Entry 4Y80 (X-ray diffraction, 2.50 A resolution); this record covers chains H and Z of the 34 polymer chains in the assembly.

# Chain H
Name: Proteasome subunit beta type-2
Organism: Saccharomyces cerevisiae S288c
Notes: EC 3.4.25.1
Reference sequence: P25043 (PSB2_YEAST); residues 1-232 here correspond to UniProt positions 30-261 (UniProt number = residue number + 29)
Chain sequence (232 residues; numbered 1 to 232; the number before each row is that of its first residue):
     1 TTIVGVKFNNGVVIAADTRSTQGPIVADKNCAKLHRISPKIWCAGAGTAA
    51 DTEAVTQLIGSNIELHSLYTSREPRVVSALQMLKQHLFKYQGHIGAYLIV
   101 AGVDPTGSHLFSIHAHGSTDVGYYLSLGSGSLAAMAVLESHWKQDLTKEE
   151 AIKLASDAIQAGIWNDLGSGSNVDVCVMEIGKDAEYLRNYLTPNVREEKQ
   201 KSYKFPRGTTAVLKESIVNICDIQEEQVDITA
Disordered / not traced: 223-232
UniProt features mapped onto this chain:
  - active site: Thr-1 (Nucleophile)

# Chain Z
Name: Proteasome subunit beta type-6
Organism: Saccharomyces cerevisiae S288c
Notes: EC 3.4.25.1
Reference sequence: P23724 (PSB6_YEAST); residues 1-222 here correspond to UniProt positions 20-241 (UniProt number = residue number + 19)
Chain sequence (222 residues; numbered 1 to 222; the number before each row is that of its first residue):
     1 QFNPYGDNGGTILGIAGEDFAVLAGDTRNITDYSINSRYEPKVFDCGDNI
    51 VMSANGFAADGDALVKRFKNSVKWYHFDHNDKKLSINSAARNIQHLLYGK
   101 RFFPYYVHTIIAGLDEDGKGAVYSFDPVGSYEREQCRAGGAAASLIMPFL
   151 DNQVNFKNQYEPGTNGKVKKPLKYLSVEEVIKLVRDSFTSATERHIQVGD
   201 GLEILIVTKDGVRKEFYELKRD
Bound ions: Mg2+: Thr-192, His-195, Val-198

# Chain H / chain Z interface
Contacting residue pairs - 56 pairs, chain H then chain Z:
  Arg-19(H) / Ile-196(Z)
  Arg-19(H) / Asp-222(Z)  salt bridge
  Pro-24(H) / Arg-194(Z)
  Pro-24(H) / His-195(Z)
  Pro-24(H) / Ile-196(Z)  hydrogen bond (backbone-backbone)
  Ile-25(H) / Arg-194(Z)
  Ile-25(H) / His-195(Z)
  Val-26(H) / Glu-193(Z)
  Val-26(H) / Arg-194(Z)  hydrogen bond (backbone-backbone)
  Val-26(H) / Ile-196(Z)  hydrophobic
  Ala-27(H) / Arg-194(Z)  hydrogen bond (backbone-side chain)
  Lys-29(H) / Glu-193(Z)  salt bridge
  Lys-29(H) / Arg-194(Z)
  Ile-163(H) / Asp-222(Z)
  Trp-164(H) / Ile-35(Z)
  Trp-164(H) / Arg-38(Z)  hydrogen bond (backbone-side chain)
  Trp-164(H) / Arg-221(Z)
  Trp-164(H) / Asp-222(Z)
  Asn-165(H) / Tyr-33(Z)
  Asn-165(H) / Arg-38(Z)
  Asp-166(H) / Tyr-33(Z)
  Leu-167(H) / Arg-28(Z)
  Leu-167(H) / Ile-30(Z)  hydrophobic
  Leu-167(H) / Asp-32(Z)
  Leu-167(H) / Tyr-33(Z)  hydrogen bond (backbone-backbone)
  Leu-167(H) / Ile-35(Z)  hydrophobic
  Leu-167(H) / Ile-196(Z)
  Gly-168(H) / Tyr-33(Z)
  Ser-169(H) / Asp-222(Z)
  Gly-170(H) / Asp-222(Z)
  Ser-171(H) / Asp-222(Z)  hydrogen bond (backbone-side chain)
  Asn-194(H) / Lys-220(Z)  hydrogen bond (backbone-side chain)
  Asn-194(H) / Asp-222(Z)
  Arg-196(H) / Thr-189(Z)  hydrogen bond
  Arg-196(H) / Ser-190(Z)  hydrogen bond
  Arg-196(H) / Glu-193(Z)
  Glu-197(H) / Arg-185(Z)  salt bridge
  Lys-199(H) / Asp-186(Z)
  Gln-200(H) / Lys-182(Z)
  Gln-200(H) / Arg-185(Z)  hydrogen bond
  Gln-200(H) / Asp-186(Z)  hydrogen bond (backbone-side chain)
  Lys-201(H) / Glu-179(Z)
  Lys-201(H) / Asp-186(Z)
  Tyr-203(H) / Phe-149(Z)
  Tyr-203(H) / Gln-153(Z)
  Tyr-203(H) / Leu-183(Z)
  Tyr-203(H) / Asp-186(Z)  hydrogen bond
  Phe-205(H) / Asn-152(Z)
  Phe-205(H) / Gln-153(Z)
  Phe-205(H) / Gln-159(Z)
  Arg-207(H) / Pro-162(Z)
  Gly-208(H) / Pro-162(Z)
  Thr-209(H) / Gln-159(Z)
  Thr-209(H) / Tyr-160(Z)  hydrogen bond (backbone-backbone)
  Ala-211(H) / Tyr-160(Z)  hydrophobic
  Ala-211(H) / Gly-166(Z)
Interface residues without a listed pair, chain H (33 interface residues in all): Thr-21, Gly-23, Asp-28, Ser-129, Val-195, Pro-206
Interface residues without a listed pair, chain Z (32 interface residues in all): Ser-34, Leu-145, Asn-158, Glu-161, Glu-218

# Overview
33 residues of chain H face 32 of chain Z across their interface, with 13 hydrogen bonds and 3 salt bridges.
Polar pairs include Arg-19(H)/Asp-222(Z), Lys-29(H)/Glu-193(Z) and Glu-197(H)/Arg-185(Z). Thr-192(Z),
His-195(Z) and Val-198(Z) form the Mg2+ site. From UniProt: active-site residue Thr-1(H) on chain H.
Here chain H is Proteasome subunit beta type-2 and chain Z is Proteasome subunit beta type-6, both from
Saccharomyces cerevisiae S288c. Entry 4Y80 (Yeast 20S proteasome in complex with Ac-LAI-ep) was determined by
X-ray diffraction (same publication as 4Y69, 4Y6A, 4Y6V, 4Y6Z, 4Y70, 4Y74 and 34 further entries).
